7CAG - chains E and A of the 5 polymer chains in the assembly; structure by electron microscopy, 3.78 A resolution.

Chain E:
Name: Bacterial extracellular solute-binding protein
Organism: Mycolicibacterium smegmatis (strain ATCC 700084 / mc(2)155)
UniProt: A0R2C3 (A0R2C3_MYCS2); numbering as in UniProt (aligned over 1-465)
Chain sequence (465 residues; each row starts with the number of its first residue):
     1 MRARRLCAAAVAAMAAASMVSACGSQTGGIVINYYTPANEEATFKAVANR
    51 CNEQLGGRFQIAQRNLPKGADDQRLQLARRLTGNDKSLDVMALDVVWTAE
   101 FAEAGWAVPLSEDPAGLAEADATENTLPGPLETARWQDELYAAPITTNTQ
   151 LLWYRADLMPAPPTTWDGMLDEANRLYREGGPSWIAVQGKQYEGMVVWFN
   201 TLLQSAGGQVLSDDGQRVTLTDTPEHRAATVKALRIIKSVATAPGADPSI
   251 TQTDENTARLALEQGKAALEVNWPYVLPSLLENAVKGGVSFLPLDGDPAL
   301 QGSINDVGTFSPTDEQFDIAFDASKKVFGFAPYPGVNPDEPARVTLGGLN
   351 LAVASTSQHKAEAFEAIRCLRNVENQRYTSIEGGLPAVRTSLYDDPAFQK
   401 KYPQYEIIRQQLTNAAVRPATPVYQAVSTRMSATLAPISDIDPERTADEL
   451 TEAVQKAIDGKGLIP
Unresolved in the structure: 1-30
Reported in the primary citation:
  - post-translational modification sites: Cys23 (proposed by the authors, not directly observed)

Chain A:
Name: ABC sugar transporter, permease component
Organism: Mycolicibacterium smegmatis (strain ATCC 700084 / mc(2)155)
UniProt: I7G6S2 (I7G6S2_MYCS2); residue numbers follow UniProt; this construct covers 1-305
Chain sequence (305 residues; row label = number of the first residue in the row):
     1 MTAAVTPSASAVASDDKKSERRLAFWLIAPAVLLMLAVTAYPIGYAVWLS
    51 LQRYNLAEPHDTEFIGLANYVTVLTDGYWWTAFAVTLGITVVSVAIEFAL
   101 GLALALVMHRTIFGKGAVRTAILIPYGIVTVAASYSWYYAWTPGTGYLAN
   151 LLPEGSAPLTDQLPSLAIVVLAEVWKTTPFMALLLLAGLALVPQDLLNAA
   201 QVDGAGPWKRLTKVILPMIKPAILVALLFRTLDAFRIFDNIYILTGGSND
   251 TGSVSILGYDNLFKAFNVGLGSAISVLIFLSVAIIAFIYIKIFGAAAPGS
   301 DEEVR
Unresolved in the structure: 1-14, 300-305
Reported in the primary citation:
  - binding site for alpha-D-glucopyranose: Glu173, Lys176, Arg230, Asp233, Asn240

How chain E and chain A interact:
Pairs across the interface - 29 pairs, chain E then chain A:
  Arg74(E) - Lys264(A)  hydrogen bond (side chain-backbone)
  Arg74(E) - Phe266(A)
  Leu75(E) - Phe263(A)  hydrophobic
  Ala78(E) - Phe266(A)  hydrophobic
  Thr82(E) - Leu56(A)
  Ala104(E) - Ala57(A)
  Trp106(E) - Leu56(A)
  Gln191(E) - Gly246(A)
  Ser249(E) - Pro143(A)
  Ser249(E) - Ala157(A)
  Thr251(E) - Thr160(A)
  Gln252(E) - Tyr138(A)  hydrogen bond
  Gln252(E) - Thr160(A)
  Gln252(E) - Thr245(A)
  Gln264(E) - Thr145(A)
  Gln425(E) - Lys264(A)
  Arg430(E) - Tyr78(A)
  Leu463(E) - Val73(A)  hydrophobic
  Leu463(E) - Asp76(A)
  Leu463(E) - Tyr78(A)
  Leu463(E) - Leu257(A)  hydrophobic
  Leu463(E) - Asn261(A)
  Leu463(E) - Leu270(A)  hydrophobic
  Ile464(E) - Leu257(A)
  Ile464(E) - Asn261(A)  hydrogen bond (backbone-side chain)
  Ile464(E) - Ala265(A)  hydrophobic
  Pro465(E) - Tyr78(A)
  Pro465(E) - Leu257(A)
  Pro465(E) - Asp260(A)
Other interface residues (no listed pair), chain E (21 interface residues in all): Arg79, Lys190, Pro248, Thr429, Gly462
Other interface residues (no listed pair), chain A (23 interface residues in all): Pro59, Gly247, Ser248

Summary:
The interface between chain E and chain A involves 21 residues on one side and 23 on the other, with 3
hydrogen bonds. Among the polar pairs are Arg74(E)-Lys264(A), Gln252(E)-Tyr138(A) and Ile464(E)-Asn261(A). The
paper reports a binding site for alpha-D-glucopyranose at Glu173(A), Lys176(A) and Arg230(A) among others; a
modification site at Cys23(E).
Chain E is Bacterial extracellular solute-binding protein and chain A is ABC sugar transporter, permease
component, both from Mycolicibacterium smegmatis (strain ATCC 700084 / mc(2)155); the structure, Mycobacterium
smegmatis LpqY-SugABC complex in the catalytic intermediate state, was determined by electron microscopy,
deposited together with 7CAD, 7CAE and 7CAF.
